4MHJ - chains D and I of the 12 polymer chains in the assembly; structure by X-ray diffraction, 6.98 A resolution (low resolution: residue-level contacts below are approximate; hydrogen-bond / salt-bridge calls are withheld).

== Chain D (and I) ==
Name: Hemagglutinin HA2 chain
Organism: Influenza A virus
Notes: fragment: membrane fusion domain; chain I of this document is another copy of the same molecule, construct and numbering; everything in this record applies to it too
UniProtKB: Q9Q0U6 (HEMA_I96A0); residues 1-175 here correspond to UniProt positions 347-521 (UniProt number = residue number + 346)
Sequence (182 residues; row label = number of the first residue in the row):
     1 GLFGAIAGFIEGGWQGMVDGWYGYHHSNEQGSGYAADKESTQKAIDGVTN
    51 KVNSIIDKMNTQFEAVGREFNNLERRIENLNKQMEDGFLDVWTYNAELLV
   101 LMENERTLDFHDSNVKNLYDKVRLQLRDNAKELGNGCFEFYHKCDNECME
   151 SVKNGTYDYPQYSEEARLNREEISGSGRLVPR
Disordered / not traced: 25, 174-182 (chain I: 174-182)
Construct notes: expression tag (176-182)
Swiss-Prot annotation at these positions:
  - glycosylation: N154 (N-linked (GlcNAc...) asparagine)
Disulfides: C144-C148

== Chain D / chain I interface ==
Contacting residue pairs (38; chain D residue first):
  G1(D) - N117(I)
  L2(D) - F3(I)
  L2(D) - S113(I)
  F3(D) - F3(I)
  F3(D) - N117(I)
  G4(D) - N117(I)
  F9(D) - L124(I)
  R76(D) - E69(I)
  R76(D) - F70(I)
  R76(D) - E74(I)
  I77(D) - I77(I)
  N79(D) - R68(I)
  L80(D) - L80(I)
  L80(D) - N81(I)
  Q83(D) - F63(I)
  Q83(D) - E64(I)
  Q83(D) - R68(I)
  Q83(D) - M84(I)
  M84(D) - F88(I)
  G87(D) - F88(I)
  F88(D) - F88(I)
  D90(D) - T61(I)
  Y94(D) - K58(I)
  Y94(D) - M59(I)
  Y94(D) - W92(I)
  Y94(D) - N95(I)
  E97(D) - K58(I)
  L101(D) - K58(I)
  M102(D) - M102(I)
  E105(D) - R106(I)
  D109(D) - R106(I)
  K131(D) - R127(I)
  K131(D) - Y159(I)
  E132(D) - L124(I)
  E132(D) - R127(I)
  L133(D) - R127(I)
  I173(D) - R167(I)
  I173(D) - E171(I)
Other interface residues (no listed pair), chain D (30 interface residues in all): V91, N95, L98, R106, K116, G134
Other interface residues (no listed pair), chain I (35 interface residues in all): A65, V66, V91, L99, E103, F110, K116, R123, D128

== In short ==
30 residues of chain D and 35 residues of chain I are in contact.
Both chains are Hemagglutinin HA2 chain (Influenza A virus). Entry 4MHJ (Crystal structure of Fab H5M9 in
complex with influenza virus hemagglutinin from A/goose/Guangdong/1/96 (H5N1)) was determined by X-ray
diffraction (same publication as 4MHH and 4MHI).
